Entry 8S5M (electron microscopy, 4.00 A resolution); this record covers chains B and E of the 10 polymer chains in the assembly.

[Chain B (and E)]
Molecule: Cystathionine beta-synthase
From: Homo sapiens
Notes: EC 4.2.1.22; chain E of this document is another copy of the same molecule, construct and numbering; everything in this record applies to it too
Reference sequence: P35520 (CBS_HUMAN); residues -406 to 144 here correspond to UniProt positions 1-551 (UniProt number = residue number + 407)
Sequence (559 residues; row label = number of the first residue in the row; numbers below 1 keep their minus sign (Met-406 is residue -406)):
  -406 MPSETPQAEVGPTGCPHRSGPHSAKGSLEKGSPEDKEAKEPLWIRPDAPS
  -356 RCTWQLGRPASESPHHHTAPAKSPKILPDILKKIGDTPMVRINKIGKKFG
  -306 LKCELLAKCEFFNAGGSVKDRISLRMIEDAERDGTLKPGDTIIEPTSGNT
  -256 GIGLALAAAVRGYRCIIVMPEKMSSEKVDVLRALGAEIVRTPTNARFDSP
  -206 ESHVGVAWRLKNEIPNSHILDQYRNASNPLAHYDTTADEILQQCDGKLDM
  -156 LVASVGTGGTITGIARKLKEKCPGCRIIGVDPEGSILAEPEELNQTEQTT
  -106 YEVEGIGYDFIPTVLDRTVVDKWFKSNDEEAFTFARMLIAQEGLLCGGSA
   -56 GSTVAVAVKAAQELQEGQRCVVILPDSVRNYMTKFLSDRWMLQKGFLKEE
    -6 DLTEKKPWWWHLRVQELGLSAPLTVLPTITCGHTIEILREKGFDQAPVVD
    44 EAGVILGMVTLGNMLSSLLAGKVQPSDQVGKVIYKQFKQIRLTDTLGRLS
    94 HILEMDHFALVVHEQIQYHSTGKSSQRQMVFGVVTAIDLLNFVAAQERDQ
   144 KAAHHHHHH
Unresolved in the structure: -406 to 0, 145-152
Construct notes: expression tag (145-152)
Ligand contacts:
  - S-adenosylmethionine (SAM), molecule 1: Leu12, Ser13, Ala14, Pro15, Leu16, Lys34, Gly35, Phe36, Asp37, Gln38, Ala39, Pro40, Val126, Thr128, Ile130, Asp131
  - S-adenosylmethionine (SAM), molecule 2: Arg32, Gly35, Phe36, Leu54
Swiss-Prot annotation at these positions:
  - binding site (heme): Cys-355, His-342
  - binding site (pyridoxal 5'-phosphate): Asn-258, Gly-151 to Thr-147, Ser-58
  - modified residue: Ser-380 (Phosphoserine), Lys-288 (N6-(pyridoxal phosphate)lysine), Ser-208 (Phosphoserine)
  - cross-link: Lys-196 (Glycyl lysine isopeptide (Lys-Gly) (interchain with G-Cter in SUMO))
What the authors report for this chain:
  - binding site for S-adenosylmethionine: Phe36, Asp131
  - mutagenesis - F36A, D131A: decreased catalytic activity on S-adenosylmethionine
  - mutagenesis - F36A, D131A: abolished binding to S-adenosylmethionine

[Chain B / chain E interface]
Residue-residue contacts - 68 pairs, chain B then chain E:
  Arg6(B) - Glu9(E)  salt bridge
  Arg6(B) - Asp142(E)  salt bridge
  Pro15(B) - Glu107(E)
  Pro15(B) - Gln108(E)
  Pro15(B) - Ile109(E)  hydrogen bond (backbone-backbone)
  Leu16(B) - Ile109(E)
  Leu16(B) - Tyr111(E)  hydrophobic
  Thr17(B) - Gln108(E)
  Thr17(B) - Ile109(E)  hydrogen bond (backbone-backbone)
  Thr17(B) - Gln110(E)
  Thr17(B) - Tyr111(E)  hydrogen bond (backbone-backbone)
  Val18(B) - Gln110(E)
  Val18(B) - Tyr111(E)
  Leu19(B) - Gln110(E)
  Leu19(B) - Tyr111(E)  hydrogen bond (backbone-backbone)
  Leu19(B) - His112(E)
  Thr21(B) - Ser113(E)
  Ile22(B) - Tyr111(E)  hydrophobic
  Ile22(B) - His112(E)
  Ile22(B) - Ser113(E)
  Thr23(B) - Ser113(E)  hydrogen bond (backbone-backbone)
  His26(B) - Thr114(E)  hydrogen bond (side chain-backbone)
  His26(B) - Gly115(E)
  Ile30(B) - Tyr111(E)  hydrophobic
  Ile30(B) - Gly115(E)
  Val42(B) - Gln110(E)
  Asp43(B) - Gln110(E)  hydrogen bond (backbone-side chain)
  Glu44(B) - Gln110(E)  hydrogen bond
  Glu44(B) - Arg120(E)  hydrogen bond (backbone-side chain)
  Ala45(B) - Ala45(E)
  Ala45(B) - Arg120(E)  hydrogen bond (backbone-side chain)
  Gly46(B) - Gln108(E)
  Gly46(B) - Arg120(E)
  His106(B) - Met122(E)
  His106(B) - Val123(E)  hydrogen bond (side chain-backbone)
  His106(B) - Phe124(E)  hydrogen bond (side chain-backbone)
  Glu107(B) - Pro15(E)
  Gln108(B) - Pro15(E)
  Gln108(B) - Thr17(E)
  Gln108(B) - Val42(E)
  Gln108(B) - Gly46(E)
  Gln108(B) - Met122(E)
  Ile109(B) - Pro15(E)  hydrogen bond (backbone-backbone)
  Ile109(B) - Leu16(E)
  Ile109(B) - Thr17(E)  hydrogen bond (backbone-backbone)
  Gln110(B) - Thr17(E)
  Gln110(B) - Leu19(E)
  Gln110(B) - Val42(E)
  Gln110(B) - Asp43(E)  hydrogen bond (side chain-backbone)
  Gln110(B) - Glu44(E)  hydrogen bond
  Gln110(B) - Gly46(E)  hydrogen bond (side chain-backbone)
  Tyr111(B) - Leu16(E)  hydrophobic
  Tyr111(B) - Thr17(E)  hydrogen bond (backbone-backbone)
  Tyr111(B) - Val18(E)
  Tyr111(B) - Leu19(E)  hydrogen bond (backbone-backbone)
  His112(B) - Ile22(E)
  Ser113(B) - Thr21(E)
  Ser113(B) - Ile22(E)
  Thr114(B) - His26(E)  hydrogen bond (backbone-side chain)
  Gly115(B) - Ile22(E)
  Gly115(B) - His26(E)
  Gly115(B) - Ile30(E)
  Arg120(B) - Glu44(E)  hydrogen bond (side chain-backbone)
  Arg120(B) - Ala45(E)  hydrogen bond (side chain-backbone)
  Arg120(B) - Gly46(E)
  Met122(B) - Gln108(E)  hydrogen bond
  Met122(B) - Met122(E)  hydrophobic
  Val123(B) - His106(E)  hydrogen bond (backbone-side chain)
Interface residues without a listed pair, chain B (34 interface residues in all): Glu9, Gln71, Phe124, Asp142, Gln143
Interface residues without a listed pair, chain E (33 interface residues in all): His4, Thr23, Leu85

[Overview]
34 residues of chain B and 33 residues of chain E are in contact; the contacts include 24 hydrogen bonds and 2
salt bridges. Among the polar pairs are Arg6(B)-Glu9(E), Arg6(B)-Asp142(E) and His26(B)-Thr114(E). The paper
reports a binding site for S-adenosylmethionine at Phe36(B) and Asp131(B); F36A and D131A of chain B reduce
catalytic activity on S-adenosylmethionine.
Both chains are Cystathionine beta-synthase (Homo sapiens). Entry 8S5M (Full-length human cystathionine
beta-synthase with C-terminal 6xHis-tag, SAM bound, activated state, helical reconstruction) was determined by
electron microscopy (same publication as 8S5H, 8S5I, 8S5J, 8S5K and 8S5L).
